Entry 5A8W (X-ray diffraction, 1.80 A resolution); this record covers chains B and E of the 6 polymer chains in the assembly.

# Chain B (and E)
Name: Methyl-coenzyme M reductase II
Organism: Methanothermobacter wolfeii
Notes: EC 2.8.4.1; chain E of this document is another copy of the same molecule, construct and numbering; everything in this record applies to it too
Amino-acid sequence (443 residues; numbered 1 to 443; the number before each row is that of its first residue):
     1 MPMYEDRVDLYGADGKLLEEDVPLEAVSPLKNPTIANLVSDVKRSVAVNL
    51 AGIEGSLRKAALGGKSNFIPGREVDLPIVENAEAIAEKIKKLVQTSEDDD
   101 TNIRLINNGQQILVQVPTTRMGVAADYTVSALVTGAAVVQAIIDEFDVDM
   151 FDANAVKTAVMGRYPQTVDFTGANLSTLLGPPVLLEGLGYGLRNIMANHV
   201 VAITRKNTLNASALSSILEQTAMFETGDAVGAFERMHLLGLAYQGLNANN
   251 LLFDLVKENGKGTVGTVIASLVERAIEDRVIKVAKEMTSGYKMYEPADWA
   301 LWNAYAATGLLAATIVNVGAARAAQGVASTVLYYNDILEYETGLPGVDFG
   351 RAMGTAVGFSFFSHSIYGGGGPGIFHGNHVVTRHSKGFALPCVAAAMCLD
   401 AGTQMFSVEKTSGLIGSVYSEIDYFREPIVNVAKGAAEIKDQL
Not modelled in the structure: 1
Residues lining bound ligands:
  - 1-thioethanesulfonic acid (COM): Phe-361, Ser-365, Tyr-367
  - factor 430 (F43): Ser-365, Ile-366, Tyr-367
  - Coenzyme B (TP7): Phe-361, Phe-362, Tyr-367, Gly-368, Gly-369, His-379, Val-380, Val-381

# Chain B / chain E interface
Contacting residue pairs (79; chain B residue first):
  Pro-29(B) / Val-123(E)
  Leu-30(B) / Thr-119(E)
  Leu-30(B) / Arg-120(E)
  Lys-31(B) / Thr-95(E)  hydrogen bond (side chain-backbone)
  Lys-31(B) / Ser-96(E)
  Ala-36(B) / Val-123(E)  hydrophobic
  Val-39(B) / Val-123(E)
  Lys-43(B) / Gly-122(E)
  Lys-43(B) / Ala-124(E)  hydrogen bond (side chain-backbone)
  Lys-43(B) / Ala-125(E)
  Leu-92(B) / Gly-231(E)
  Thr-95(B) / Lys-31(E)  hydrogen bond (backbone-side chain)
  Ser-96(B) / Lys-31(E)
  Thr-119(B) / Leu-30(E)
  Arg-120(B) / Leu-30(E)
  Met-121(B) / Lys-43(E)
  Val-123(B) / Pro-29(E)
  Val-123(B) / Ala-36(E)  hydrophobic
  Val-123(B) / Val-39(E)
  Val-123(B) / Leu-192(E)
  Val-123(B) / Thr-221(E)
  Ala-124(B) / Lys-43(E)  hydrogen bond (backbone-side chain)
  Ala-124(B) / Glu-225(E)
  Ala-125(B) / Lys-43(E)
  Ala-125(B) / Tyr-127(E)
  Ala-125(B) / Glu-225(E)  hydrogen bond (backbone-side chain)
  Asp-126(B) / Asp-126(E)
  Asp-126(B) / Glu-225(E)  hydrogen bond (backbone-side chain)
  Tyr-127(B) / Ala-125(E)
  Thr-128(B) / Leu-188(E)
  Thr-128(B) / Gly-189(E)  hydrogen bond (side chain-backbone)
  Val-129(B) / Glu-225(E)
  Leu-132(B) / Leu-188(E)
  Leu-132(B) / Gly-189(E)
  Leu-132(B) / Glu-225(E)
  Leu-132(B) / Thr-226(E)
  Leu-132(B) / Gly-227(E)
  Val-133(B) / Phe-224(E)
  Ala-136(B) / Gly-227(E)
  Ala-136(B) / Val-230(E)  hydrophobic
  Gln-140(B) / Val-230(E)  hydrogen bond (side chain-backbone)
  Gln-140(B) / Gly-231(E)
  Gln-140(B) / Ala-232(E)  hydrogen bond (side chain-backbone)
  Gln-140(B) / Phe-233(E)
  Tyr-164(B) / Gly-187(E)
  Tyr-164(B) / Leu-188(E)  hydrogen bond (side chain-backbone)
  Val-168(B) / Leu-188(E)
  Phe-170(B) / Leu-188(E)  hydrophobic
  Pro-181(B) / Leu-188(E)  hydrophobic
  Pro-182(B) / Pro-182(E)  hydrophobic
  Val-183(B) / Val-183(E)
  Gly-187(B) / Tyr-164(E)
  Leu-188(B) / Thr-128(E)
  Leu-188(B) / Leu-132(E)
  Leu-188(B) / Tyr-164(E)  hydrogen bond (backbone-side chain)
  Leu-188(B) / Val-168(E)
  Leu-188(B) / Phe-170(E)  hydrophobic
  Leu-188(B) / Pro-181(E)  hydrophobic
  Gly-189(B) / Thr-128(E)  hydrogen bond (backbone-side chain)
  Gly-189(B) / Leu-132(E)
  Gly-191(B) / Ala-125(E)
  Leu-192(B) / Val-123(E)
  Thr-221(B) / Val-123(E)
  Phe-224(B) / Val-133(E)
  Glu-225(B) / Ala-124(E)
  Glu-225(B) / Ala-125(E)  hydrogen bond (side chain-backbone)
  Glu-225(B) / Asp-126(E)  hydrogen bond (side chain-backbone)
  Glu-225(B) / Val-129(E)
  Glu-225(B) / Leu-132(E)
  Thr-226(B) / Leu-132(E)
  Gly-227(B) / Leu-132(E)
  Gly-227(B) / Ala-136(E)
  Val-230(B) / Val-133(E)  hydrophobic
  Val-230(B) / Ala-136(E)  hydrophobic
  Val-230(B) / Gln-140(E)  hydrogen bond (backbone-side chain)
  Gly-231(B) / Leu-92(E)
  Gly-231(B) / Gln-140(E)
  Ala-232(B) / Gln-140(E)  hydrogen bond (backbone-side chain)
  Phe-233(B) / Gln-140(E)
Also at the interface, not in a pair above, chain B (48 interface residues in all): Gly-122, Ala-137, Asp-169, Leu-179, Leu-185
Also at the interface, not in a pair above, chain E (47 interface residues in all): Met-121, Ala-137, Leu-179, Leu-185, Gly-191

# Summary
The interface between chain B and chain E involves 48 residues on one side and 47 on the other, with 16
hydrogen bonds. Polar contacts include Lys-31(B)/Thr-95(E), Lys-43(B)/Ala-124(E) and Ala-125(B)/Glu-225(E).
Chain B binds 1-thioethanesulfonic acid, Coenzyme B and factor 430.
Chain B and chain E are both Methyl-coenzyme M reductase II (Methanothermobacter wolfeii); the structure,
Methyl-coenzyme M reductase II from methanothermobacter wolfeii at 1. 8 A resolution, was determined by X-ray
diffraction, deposited together with 5A8R, 5A8K and 5A0Y.
